Entry 2Z53 (X-ray diffraction, 1.29 A resolution); this record covers chain A.

[Chain A]
Name: Ribosome-inactivating protein PD-L4
Organism: Phytolacca dioica
Notes: EC 3.2.2.22
UniProt: P84854 (RIPL2_PHYDI); numbering as in UniProt (aligned over 1-261)
Chain sequence (261 residues; each row starts with the number of its first residue):
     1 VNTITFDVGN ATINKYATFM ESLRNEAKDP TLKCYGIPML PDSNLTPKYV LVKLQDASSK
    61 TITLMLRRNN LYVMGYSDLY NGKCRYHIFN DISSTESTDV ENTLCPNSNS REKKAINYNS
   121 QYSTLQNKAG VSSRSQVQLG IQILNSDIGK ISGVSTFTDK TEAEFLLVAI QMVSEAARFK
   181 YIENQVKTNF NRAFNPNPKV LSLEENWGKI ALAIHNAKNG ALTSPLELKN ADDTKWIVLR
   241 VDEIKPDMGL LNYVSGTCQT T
Sequence notes: engineered mutation Ala211 (Ser in P84854)
Swiss-Prot annotation at these positions:
  - active site: Glu175
  - glycosylation: Asn10 (N-linked (GlcNAc...) asparagine)
Cystine bridges: Cys34-Cys258, Cys84-Cys105

[Overview]
From UniProt: active-site residue Glu175.
Chain A is Ribosome-inactivating protein PD-L4 (Phytolacca dioica); the structure, Crystal structure of the
S211A mutant of the ribosome inactivating protein PDL4 from P. dioica leaves, was determined by X-ray
diffraction together with 2QES, 2QET and 2Z4U from the same study.
